5MTQ - chains A and G of the 4 polymer chains in the assembly; structure by X-ray diffraction, 2.60 A resolution.

== Chain A (and G) ==
Name: Enoyl-[acyl-carrier-protein] reductase [NADH]
Source organism: Mycobacterium tuberculosis
Notes: EC 1.3.1.9; chain G of this document is another copy of the same molecule, construct and numbering; everything in this record applies to it too
UniProt: P9WGR1 (INHA_MYCTU); numbering as in UniProt (aligned over 1-269)
Chain sequence (289 residues; each row starts with the number of its first residue; numbers below 1 keep their minus sign (Met-19 is residue -19)):
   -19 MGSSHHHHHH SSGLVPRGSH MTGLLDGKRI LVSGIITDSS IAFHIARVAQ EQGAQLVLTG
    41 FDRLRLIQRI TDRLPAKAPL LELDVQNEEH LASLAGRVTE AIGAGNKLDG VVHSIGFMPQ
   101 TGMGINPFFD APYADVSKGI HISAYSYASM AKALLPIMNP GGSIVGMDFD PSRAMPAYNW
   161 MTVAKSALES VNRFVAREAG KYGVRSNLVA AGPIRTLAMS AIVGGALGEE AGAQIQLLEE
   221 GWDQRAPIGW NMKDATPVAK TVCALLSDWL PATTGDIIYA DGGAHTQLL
Disordered / not traced: -19 to 1 (chain G: -19 to 1, 206-209)
Differences from the reference sequence: initiating methionine (-19); expression tag (-18 to 0)
Residues lining bound ligands:
  - NAD (nicotinamide-adenine-dinucleotide): Gly14, Ile15, Ile16, Ser20, Ile21, Ala22, Phe41, Leu63, Asp64, Val65, Gln66, Ser94, Ile95, Gly96, Phe97, Ile122, Met147, Asp148, Phe149, Tyr158, Met161, Lys165, Ala191, Gly192, Pro193, Ile194, Thr196, Leu197, Ala198, Met199
  - XT3 (2-[4-[(4-cyclohexyl-1,2,3-triazol-1-yl)methyl]-2-oxidanyl-phenoxy]benzenecarbonitrile): Ile95, Gly96, Phe97, Met98, Met103, Phe149, Met155, Pro156, Ala157, Tyr158, Met161, Lys165, Pro193, Thr196, Ala198, Met199, Ile202, Val203, Gln214, Ile215, Leu218
Swiss-Prot annotation at these positions:
  - binding site (NAD(+)): Ser20, Ile21, Asp64, Val65, Ile95, Gly96, Lys165, Ile194
  - binding site (substrate): Tyr158
  - site: Phe149 (May act as an intermediate that passes the hydride ion from NADH to the substrate), Tyr158 (Transition state stabilizer)
  - modified residue: Thr266 (Phosphothreonine)
Reported in the primary citation:
  - binding site for XT3: Gly96, Phe149, Tyr158, Ala198, Met199, Gln214, Ile215, Leu217, Leu218
  - conformationally variable residues (side-chain flip): Ile215

== Interface between chain A and chain G ==
Pairs across the interface (69; chain A residue first):
  Thr2(A) - Thr2(G)
  Leu4(A) - Leu4(G)  hydrophobic
  Leu4(A) - Trp249(G)  hydrophobic
  Val28(A) - Trp249(G)  hydrophobic
  Gln32(A) - Trp249(G)
  Arg173(A) - Thr266(G)
  Arg173(A) - Gln267(G)  hydrogen bond (backbone-side chain)
  Ala176(A) - Pro227(G)
  Arg177(A) - Gln267(G)  hydrogen bond
  Arg177(A) - Leu269(G)  hydrogen bond (side chain-backbone)
  Gly180(A) - Pro227(G)
  Pro227(A) - Ala176(G)
  Pro227(A) - Gly180(G)
  Pro227(A) - Thr254(G)
  Ile228(A) - Val184(G)
  Ile228(A) - Pro251(G)
  Ile228(A) - Ala252(G)  hydrophobic
  Trp230(A) - Ala252(G)  hydrophobic
  Pro237(A) - Pro251(G)  hydrophobic
  Pro237(A) - Ala252(G)  hydrophobic
  Lys240(A) - Asp248(G)
  Lys240(A) - Trp249(G)
  Thr241(A) - Trp249(G)
  Thr241(A) - Leu250(G)
  Ala244(A) - Trp249(G)
  Ala244(A) - Leu250(G)  hydrophobic
  Asp248(A) - Lys240(G)  hydrogen bond (backbone-side chain)
  Trp249(A) - Leu4(G)  hydrophobic
  Trp249(A) - Val28(G)  hydrophobic
  Trp249(A) - Gln32(G)
  Trp249(A) - Lys240(G)
  Trp249(A) - Thr241(G)
  Trp249(A) - Ala244(G)
  Leu250(A) - Thr241(G)
  Leu250(A) - Ala244(G)  hydrophobic
  Pro251(A) - Ile228(G)
  Pro251(A) - Pro237(G)  hydrophobic
  Ala252(A) - Ile228(G)  hydrophobic
  Ala252(A) - Trp230(G)  hydrophobic
  Ala252(A) - Pro237(G)  hydrophobic
  Ala252(A) - Tyr259(G)
  Ala252(A) - Ala260(G)
  Ala252(A) - Asp261(G)  hydrogen bond (backbone-backbone)
  Ala252(A) - Gly262(G)  hydrogen bond (backbone-backbone)
  Ala252(A) - Gly263(G)
  Thr253(A) - Tyr259(G)  hydrogen bond (side chain-backbone)
  Thr254(A) - Gly262(G)
  Thr254(A) - Gly263(G)
  Thr254(A) - Thr266(G)
  Gly255(A) - Thr266(G)
  Asp256(A) - Tyr259(G)
  Asp256(A) - His265(G)  salt bridge
  Ile258(A) - Ile258(G)  hydrophobic
  Tyr259(A) - Ala252(G)
  Tyr259(A) - Thr253(G)  hydrogen bond (backbone-side chain)
  Tyr259(A) - Asp256(G)
  Ala260(A) - Ala252(G)
  Asp261(A) - Ala252(G)  hydrogen bond (backbone-backbone)
  Gly262(A) - Ala252(G)  hydrogen bond (backbone-backbone)
  Gly262(A) - Thr254(G)
  Gly263(A) - Ala252(G)
  Gly263(A) - Thr254(G)
  His265(A) - Asp256(G)  salt bridge
  Thr266(A) - Arg173(G)
  Thr266(A) - Thr254(G)
  Thr266(A) - Gly255(G)
  Gln267(A) - Arg173(G)  hydrogen bond (side chain-backbone)
  Gln267(A) - Arg177(G)  hydrogen bond
  Leu269(A) - Arg177(G)  hydrogen bond (backbone-side chain)
Other interface residues (no listed pair), chain A (37 interface residues in all): Val184, Arg185, Cys243
Other interface residues (no listed pair), chain G (37 interface residues in all): Arg185, Cys243

== In short ==
The chain A/chain G interface involves 37 residues from each chain, with 13 hydrogen bonds and 2 salt bridges.
Polar contacts include Asp256(A)-His265(G), Arg173(A)-Gln267(G) and Arg177(A)-Gln267(G). Ligands of chain A:
NAD and compound XT3. From the paper: a binding site for XT3 at Gly96(A), Phe149(A) and Tyr158(A) among
others; conformational variability at Ile215(A).
Chain A and chain G are both Enoyl-[acyl-carrier-protein] reductase [NADH] (Mycobacterium tuberculosis); the
structure, Crystal structure of M. tuberculosis InhA inhibited by PT511, was determined by X-ray diffraction
together with 5MTP, 5MTR, 5UGS, 5UGT and 5UGU from the same study.
